PDB entry 8UF7 | electron microscopy, 3.20 A resolution | chains A and B of the 3 polymer chains in the assembly

Chain A:
Name: POmAb Light Chain
Source organism: Mus musculus
Chain sequence (215 residues; each row starts with the number of its first residue):
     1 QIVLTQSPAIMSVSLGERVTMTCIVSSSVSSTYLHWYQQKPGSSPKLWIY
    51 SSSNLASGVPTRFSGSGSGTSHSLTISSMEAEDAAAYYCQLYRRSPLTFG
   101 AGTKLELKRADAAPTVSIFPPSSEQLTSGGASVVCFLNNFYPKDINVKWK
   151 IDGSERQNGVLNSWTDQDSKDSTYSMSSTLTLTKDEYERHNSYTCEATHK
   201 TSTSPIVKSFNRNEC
Cystine bridges: Cys-23/Cys-89, Cys-135/Cys-195

Chain B:
Name: POmAb Heavy Chain
Source organism: Mus musculus
Chain sequence (218 residues; row label = number of the first residue in the row):
   216 EVHLVESGGGLVKPGGSLKLSCAASGFTFSSYYMYWVRQTPEKRLEWVAT
   266 ISNGGIYTYYLDSVRGRFTISRDNAKNILYLQMSGLSSADSAIYYCTRDG
   316 ERQGAMDYWGQGTSVTVSSAKTTPPSVYPLAPGSAAQTNSMVTLGCLVKG
   366 YFPEPVTVTWNSGSLSSGVHTFPAVLQSDLYTLSSSVTVPSSTWPSETVT
   416 CNVAHPASSTKVDKKIVP
Unresolved in the structure: 216-218
Cystine bridges: Cys-237/Cys-311, Cys-361/Cys-416

Interface between chain A and chain B:
Pairs across the interface - 72 pairs, chain A then chain B:
  Thr-32(A) with Gln-318(B)
  Tyr-33(A) with Gln-318(B)
  His-35(A) with Gln-318(B), hydrogen bond (side chain-backbone); Gly-319(B)
  Tyr-37(A) with Met-321(B); Trp-324(B), hydrophobic
  Gln-39(A) with Gln-254(B), hydrogen bond; Tyr-310(B), hydrogen bond
  Ser-43(A) with Tyr-310(B), hydrogen bond (backbone-side chain)
  Ser-44(A) with Tyr-310(B); Gly-325(B), hydrogen bond (side chain-backbone); Gln-326(B), hydrogen bond (side chain-backbone); Gly-327(B)
  Pro-45(A) with Tyr-310(B); Trp-324(B), hydrogen bond (backbone-side chain)
  Leu-47(A) with Glu-316(B); Ala-320(B), hydrophobic; Met-321(B); Trp-324(B)
  Tyr-50(A) with Glu-316(B)
  Ala-56(A) with Glu-316(B)
  Tyr-88(A) with Gln-254(B), hydrogen bond; Lys-258(B), hydrogen bond (side chain-backbone); Leu-260(B), hydrophobic
  Tyr-92(A) with Tyr-250(B), hydrogen bond; Gly-319(B)
  Arg-94(A) with Trp-262(B)
  Ser-95(A) with Trp-262(B); Tyr-275(B); Leu-276(B)
  Leu-97(A) with Leu-276(B)
  Phe-99(A) with Leu-260(B); Trp-262(B), hydrophobic
  Gly-100(A) with Arg-259(B)
  Ala-101(A) with Arg-259(B), hydrogen bond (backbone-side chain)
  Ser-117(A) with Thr-358(B), hydrogen bond
  Phe-119(A) with Leu-345(B), hydrophobic; Thr-358(B); Leu-359(B), hydrophobic; Gly-360(B)
  Pro-120(A) with Leu-345(B); Ala-346(B); Gly-348(B)
  Ser-122(A) with Tyr-343(B); Pro-344(B), hydrogen bond (side chain-backbone)
  Glu-124(A) with Pro-344(B); Lys-429(B), salt bridge; Val-432(B)
  Ser-128(A) with Tyr-343(B)
  Ser-132(A) with Leu-362(B); Lys-364(B), hydrogen bond
  Val-134(A) with Leu-345(B), hydrophobic; Leu-362(B), hydrophobic
  Phe-136(A) with Phe-387(B), hydrophobic; Ser-399(B); Ser-400(B)
  Asn-138(A) with Phe-387(B); Ser-401(B), hydrogen bond
  Leu-161(A) with Val-390(B), hydrophobic; Gln-392(B)
  Asn-162(A) with Val-390(B)
  Ser-163(A) with Pro-388(B), hydrogen bond (side chain-backbone); Val-390(B)
  Trp-164(A) with Pro-388(B)
  Thr-165(A) with Phe-387(B); Pro-388(B)
  Lys-170(A) with Ser-382(B), hydrogen bond (side chain-backbone)
  Ser-175(A) with His-385(B); Phe-387(B)
  Met-176(A) with Phe-387(B)
  Ser-177(A) with Phe-387(B)
  Glu-214(A) with Ser-349(B)
Interface residues without a listed pair, chain A (50 interface residues in all): Lys-46, Ser-51, Ser-57, Gln-90, Pro-96, Lys-104, Gln-125, Asn-139, Asp-166, Thr-181, Cys-215
Interface residues without a listed pair, chain B (48 interface residues in all): Val-252, Tyr-274, Arg-317, Asp-322, Pro-347, Ala-389, Leu-391, Thr-397

In short:
The interface between chain A and chain B involves 50 residues on one side and 48 on the other; the contacts
include 17 hydrogen bonds and 1 salt bridge. Among the polar pairs are Glu-124(A)/Lys-429(B),
His-35(A)/Gln-318(B) and Gln-39(A)/Gln-254(B).
Chain A is POmAb Light Chain and chain B is POmAb Heavy Chain, both from Mus musculus; the structure, Cryo-EM
structure of POmAb, a Type-I anti-prothrombin antiphospholipid antibody, bound to kringle-1 of human
prothrombin, was determined by electron microscopy.
